PDB entry 6VPQ | X-ray diffraction, 1.74 A resolution | chain A

== Chain A ==
Name: Density-regulated protein
From: Homo sapiens
Notes: engineered mutation(s): fragment, aa 110-195
Reference sequence: O43583 (DENR_HUMAN); residues 1-198 here = UniProt positions 1-198
Amino-acid sequence (198 residues; numbered 1 to 198; the number before each row is that of its first residue):
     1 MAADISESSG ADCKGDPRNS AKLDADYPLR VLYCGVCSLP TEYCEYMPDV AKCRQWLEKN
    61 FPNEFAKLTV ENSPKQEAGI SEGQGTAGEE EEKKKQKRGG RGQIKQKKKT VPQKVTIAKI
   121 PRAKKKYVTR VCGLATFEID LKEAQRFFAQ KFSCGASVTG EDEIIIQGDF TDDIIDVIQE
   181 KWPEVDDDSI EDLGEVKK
Not modelled in the structure: 1-108, 196-198
Covalently attached groups: covalent link Lys125-Cys154
Modified residues: Cys154 (S-hydroxycysteine; CSO)
Metal / ion sites: Mg2+ site 1: Thr171, Asp172; Mg2+ site 2 near Asp173 (its only coordinating residue here); Mg2+ site 3: Asp176, Gln179; Mg2+ site 4: Glu191 (together with triethylene glycol)
UniProt features mapped onto this chain:
  - modified residue: Ala2 (N-acetylalanine), Ser20 (Phosphoserine), Ser73 (Phosphoserine), Thr86 (Phosphothreonine), Ser189 (Phosphoserine)
Reported in the primary citation:
  - contacts within the chain: Lys125-Cys154
  - post-translational modification sites: Cys154
  - conformationally variable residues (loop rearrangement): Arg122 to Lys125, Lys126

== In short ==
Thr171 and Asp172 coordinate Mg2+ site 1. The Mg2+ site 3 is built by Asp176 and Gln179. The paper reports a
modification site at Cys154; conformational variability at Arg122 and Lys126.
Chain A is Density-regulated protein (Homo sapiens); the structure, Crystal structure of the C-terminal domain
of DENR, was determined by X-ray diffraction (same publication as 6VPR).
